9PD8 - chains E and F of the 15 polymer chains in the assembly; structure by electron microscopy, 4.23 A resolution (low resolution: residue-level contacts below are approximate; hydrogen-bond / salt-bridge calls are withheld).

== Chain E (and F) ==
Molecule: Vesicle-fusing ATPase
Source organism: Cricetulus griseus
Notes: EC 3.6.4.6; chain F of this document is another copy of the same molecule, construct and numbering; everything in this record applies to it too
Reference sequence: P18708 (NSF_CRIGR); numbering as in UniProt (aligned over 1-744)
Chain sequence (747 residues; numbered -2 to 744; the number before each row is that of its first residue; numbers below 1 keep their minus sign (Gly-2 is residue -2)):
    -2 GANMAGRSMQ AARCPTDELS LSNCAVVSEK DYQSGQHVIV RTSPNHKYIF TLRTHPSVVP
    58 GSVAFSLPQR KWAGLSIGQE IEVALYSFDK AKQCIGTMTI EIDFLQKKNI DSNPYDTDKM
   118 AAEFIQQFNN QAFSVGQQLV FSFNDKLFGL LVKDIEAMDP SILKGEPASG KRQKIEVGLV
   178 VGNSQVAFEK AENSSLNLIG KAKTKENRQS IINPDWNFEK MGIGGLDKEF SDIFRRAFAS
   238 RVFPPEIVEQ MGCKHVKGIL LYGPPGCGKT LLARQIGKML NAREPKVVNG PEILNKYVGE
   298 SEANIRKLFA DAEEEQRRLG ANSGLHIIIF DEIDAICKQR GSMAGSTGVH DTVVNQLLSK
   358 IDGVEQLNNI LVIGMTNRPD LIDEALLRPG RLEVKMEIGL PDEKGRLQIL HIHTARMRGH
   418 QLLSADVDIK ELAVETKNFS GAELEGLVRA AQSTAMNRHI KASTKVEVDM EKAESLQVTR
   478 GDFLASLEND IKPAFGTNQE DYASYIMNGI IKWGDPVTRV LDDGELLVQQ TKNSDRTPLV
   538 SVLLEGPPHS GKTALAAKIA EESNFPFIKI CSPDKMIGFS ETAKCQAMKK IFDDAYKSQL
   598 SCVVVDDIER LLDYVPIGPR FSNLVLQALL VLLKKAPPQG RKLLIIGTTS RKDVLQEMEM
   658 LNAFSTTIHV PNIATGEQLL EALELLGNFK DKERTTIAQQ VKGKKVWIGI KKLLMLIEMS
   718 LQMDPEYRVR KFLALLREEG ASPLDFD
Unresolved in the structure: -2 to 205, 741-744 (chain F: -2 to -1, 156-168, 202-208, 336-343, 460-466, 741-744)
Differences from the reference sequence: expression tag (-2 to 0)
Small-molecule neighbours:
  - ATP (adenosine-5'-triphosphate), molecule 1: Gly219, Ile220, Gly221, Leu223, Pro261, Pro262, Gly263, Cys264, Gly265, Lys266, Thr267, Leu268, Met372, Asn374, Ile406, His410, Gly438, Ala439, Glu442
  - ATP, molecule 2: Tyr502, Ile503, Met504, Asn505, Gly506, Ile507, Ile508, Trp510, Pro545, His546, Ser547, Gly548, Lys549, Thr550, Ala551, Asp604, Ile707, Lys708
Curated features (UniProtKB/Swiss-Prot):
  - binding site (ATP): Asn505 to Trp510, Pro545 to Leu552
  - binding site (Mg(2+)): Thr550
  - modified residue: Lys105 (N6-acetyllysine), Ser207 (Phosphoserine), Tyr259 (Phosphotyrosine), Ser569 (Phosphoserine)
Reported in the primary citation:
  - post-translational modification sites: Ser207 (citing earlier work)

== Chain E / chain F interface ==
Pairs across the interface (49):
  Arg232(E) with Thr451(F); Asn454(F)
  Arg233(E) with Asp487(F)
  Ala236(E) with Met453(F)
  Ser237(E) with Met453(F)
  Val239(E) with Ile457(F)
  Phe240(E) with Met453(F); Asn454(F); His456(F); Ile457(F)
  Ile244(E) with Leu473(F)
  Gln247(E) with His417(F); Leu419(F)
  Met248(E) with Met414(F); Gln449(F)
  Gly249(E) with Arg413(F)
  Cys250(E) with Arg446(F); Gln449(F)
  Lys251(E) with Arg446(F)
  His252(E) with Arg446(F)
  Val253(E) with Arg446(F)
  Val295(E) with Tyr294(F)
  Gly296(E) with Lys293(F)
  Arg337(E) with Pro288(F)
  Thr349(E) with Lys293(F)
  Asn352(E) with Glu289(F)
  Gln526(E) with Gln719(F)
  Gln527(E) with Glu715(F); Met716(F); Gln719(F)
  Ser531(E) with Glu715(F)
  Arg533(E) with Leu683(F)
  Lys586(E) with Ile574(F)
  Phe618(E) with Val612(F); Arg617(F)
  Asn620(E) with Asp610(F); Val612(F)
  Leu623(E) with Val612(F)
  Gln624(E) with Arg607(F); Asp610(F); Tyr611(F); Val612(F)
  Leu627(E) with Arg607(F)
  Val628(E) with Ile574(F)
  Leu629(E) with Ile574(F)
  Met655(E) with Ile614(F)
  Ser662(E) with Lys709(F); Met712(F)
  Thr663(E) with Met716(F)
Interface residues without a listed pair, chain E (42 interface residues in all): Gly345, Leu523, Asp532, Thr534, Pro616, Lys632, Glu654, Glu656
Interface residues without a listed pair, chain F (37 interface residues in all): Ser450, Ala470, Asn505, Asp571, Pro613, Arg648, Asn685

== Overview ==
The interface between chain E and chain F involves 42 residues on one side and 37 on the other. Bound to chain
E: ATP. UniProt lists 14 ATP-binding residues and Mg2+-binding residue Thr550(E) on chain E. The paper reports
a modification site at Ser207(E).
Both chains are Vesicle-fusing ATPase (Cricetulus griseus). Entry 9PD8 (22bin20S complex (NSF-alphaSNAP-2:2
syntaxin-1a:SNAP-25), hydrolyzing, class 21) was determined by electron microscopy, deposited together with
9OJR, 9OJU, 9OJZ, 9OK3, 9OK5, 9OKC and 17 further entries.
